Entry 4IFD (X-ray diffraction, 2.81 A resolution); this record covers chains E and F of the 12 polymer chains in the assembly.

Chain E:
Molecule: Exosome complex component RRP42
Organism: Saccharomyces cerevisiae
UniProtKB: Q12277 (RRP42_YEAST); residues 1-265 here = UniProt positions 1-265
Sequence (267 residues; numbered -1 to 265; the number before each row is that of its first residue; numbers below 1 keep their minus sign (Gly-1 is residue -1)):
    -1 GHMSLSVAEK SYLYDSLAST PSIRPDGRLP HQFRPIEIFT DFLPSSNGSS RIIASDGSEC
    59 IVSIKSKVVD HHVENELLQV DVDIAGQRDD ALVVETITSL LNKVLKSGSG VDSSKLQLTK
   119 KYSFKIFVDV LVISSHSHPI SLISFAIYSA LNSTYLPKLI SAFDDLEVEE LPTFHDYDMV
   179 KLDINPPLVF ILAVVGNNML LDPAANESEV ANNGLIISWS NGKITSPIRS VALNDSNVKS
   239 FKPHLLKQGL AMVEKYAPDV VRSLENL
Sequence notes: expression tag (-1 to 0); engineered mutation Ile138 (Val in Q12277)

Chain F:
Molecule: Exosome complex component MTR3
Organism: Saccharomyces cerevisiae
UniProtKB: P48240 (MTR3_YEAST); residues 1-250 here = UniProt positions 1-250
Sequence (250 residues; each row starts with the number of its first residue):
     1 MNVQDRRRLL GPAAAKPMAF SNTTTHVPEK KSTDLTPKGN ESEQELSLHT GFIENCNGSA
    61 LVEARSLGHQ TSLISAVYGP RSIRGSFTSQ GTISIQLKNG LLEKYNTNEL KEVSSFLMGI
   121 FNSVVNLSRY PKSGIDIFVY LTYDKDLTNN PQDDDSQSKM TSSQISSLIP HCITSITLAL
   181 ADAGIELVDM AGAGEANGTV VSFIKNGEEI VGFWKDDGDD EDLLECLDRC KEQYNRYRDL
   241 MISCLMNQET
Not modelled in the structure: 1-3, 23-41, 150-162, 249-250
Sequence notes: engineered mutation Ser75 (Thr in P48240), Thr161 (Met in P48240)

How chain E and chain F interact:
Contacting residue pairs - 52 pairs, chain E then chain F:
  Asp88(E) - Lys111(F)
  Leu90(E) - Lys111(F)
  Leu90(E) - Ser115(F)
  Leu90(E) - Met118(F)  hydrophobic
  Glu93(E) - Thr107(F)  hydrogen bond
  Glu93(E) - Asn108(F)  hydrogen bond (side chain-backbone)
  Glu93(E) - Lys111(F)  salt bridge
  Thr94(E) - Lys111(F)
  Thr94(E) - Glu112(F)
  Thr94(E) - Ser115(F)  hydrogen bond
  Thr96(E) - Asn108(F)
  Ser97(E) - Asn108(F)
  Ser97(E) - Glu109(F)
  Ser97(E) - Glu112(F)  hydrogen bond
  Leu98(E) - Glu112(F)
  Lys101(E) - Glu112(F)  salt bridge
  Lys101(E) - Trp214(F)
  Lys101(E) - Asp216(F)  salt bridge
  Lys221(E) - Asp220(F)
  Ser224(E) - Lys215(F)
  Ser224(E) - Asp216(F)
  Ser224(E) - Asp217(F)  hydrogen bond (side chain-backbone)
  Pro225(E) - Lys215(F)
  Pro225(E) - Asp216(F)
  Ile226(E) - Phe213(F)  hydrophobic
  Ile226(E) - Trp214(F)
  Ile226(E) - Lys215(F)  hydrogen bond (backbone-backbone)
  Arg227(E) - Glu112(F)  salt bridge
  Arg227(E) - Phe213(F)
  Arg227(E) - Trp214(F)
  Arg227(E) - Lys215(F)  hydrogen bond (side chain-backbone)
  Arg227(E) - Asp216(F)  salt bridge
  Ser228(E) - Phe116(F)
  Ser228(E) - Gly212(F)
  Ser228(E) - Phe213(F)  hydrogen bond (side chain-backbone)
  Asp233(E) - Gln90(F)
  Ser234(E) - Gln90(F)
  Val236(E) - Gly119(F)
  Val236(E) - Asn122(F)
  Val236(E) - Ser123(F)
  Ser238(E) - Ile204(F)
  Ser238(E) - Glu209(F)  hydrogen bond
  Ser238(E) - Ile210(F)
  Ser238(E) - Val211(F)
  Phe239(E) - Glu209(F)
  Phe239(E) - Ile210(F)  hydrogen bond (backbone-backbone)
  Lys240(E) - Glu208(F)
  Lys240(E) - Glu209(F)  salt bridge
  Pro241(E) - Glu208(F)
  Leu244(E) - Leu223(F)  hydrophobic
  Lys245(E) - Leu223(F)
  Leu248(E) - Leu223(F)  hydrophobic
Also at the interface, not in a pair above, chain E (27 interface residues in all): Ser107, Ala230, Lys237
Also at the interface, not in a pair above, chain F (28 interface residues in all): Ser114, Leu127, Ser163

In short:
27 residues of chain E and 28 residues of chain F are in contact, with 10 hydrogen bonds and 6 salt bridges.
Polar contacts include Glu93(E)-Lys111(F), Lys101(E)-Glu112(F) and Lys101(E)-Asp216(F).
Chain E is Exosome complex component RRP42 and chain F is Exosome complex component MTR3, both from
Saccharomyces cerevisiae; the structure, Crystal structure of an 11-subunit eukaryotic exosome complex bound
to RNA, was determined by X-ray diffraction.
